Entry 7MQ1 (X-ray diffraction, 2.02 A resolution); this record covers chains A and B of the 3 polymer chains in the assembly.

Chain A (and B):
Molecule: Copper-sensing transcriptional repressor csoR
From: Streptococcus pneumoniae D39
Notes: chain B of this document is another copy of the same molecule, construct and numbering; everything in this record applies to it too
Reference sequence: A0A0B7LQC0 (A0A0B7LQC0_STREE); numbering as in UniProt (aligned over 2-85)
Amino-acid sequence (85 residues; row label = number of the first residue in the row):
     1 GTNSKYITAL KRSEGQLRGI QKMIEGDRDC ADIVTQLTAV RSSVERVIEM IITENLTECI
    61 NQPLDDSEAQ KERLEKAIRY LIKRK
Not modelled in the structure: 1-2, 84-85 (chain B: 84-85)
Construct notes: expression tag (1); engineered mutation Ala9 (Cys in A0A0B7LQC0)
Reported in the primary citation:
  - contacts within the chain: Arg28-Asp32 (salt bridge)

How chain A and chain B interact:
Contacting residue pairs (52; chain A residue first):
  Asn3(A) with Ile24(B)
  Ile7(A) with Glu25(B)
  Leu10(A) with Ile20(B), hydrophobic; Gln21(B); Ile24(B), hydrophobic; Leu37(B), hydrophobic
  Lys11(A) with Gln21(B), hydrogen bond
  Ser13(A) with Leu17(B)
  Glu14(A) with Glu14(B); Leu17(B); Arg18(B); Gln21(B), hydrogen bond
  Leu17(A) with Leu10(B), hydrophobic; Ser13(B); Glu14(B); Leu17(B), hydrophobic
  Arg18(A) with Glu14(B)
  Ile20(A) with Leu10(B), hydrophobic
  Gln21(A) with Ile7(B); Leu10(B); Lys11(B), hydrogen bond; Glu14(B), hydrogen bond
  Ile24(A) with Asn3(B); Tyr6(B), hydrophobic
  Cys30(A) with Ile51(B), hydrophobic; Asn55(B)
  Ala31(A) with Tyr80(B)
  Ile33(A) with Ile51(B), hydrophobic
  Val34(A) with Ile51(B), hydrophobic; Tyr80(B), hydrophobic
  Leu37(A) with Leu10(B), hydrophobic; Val44(B); Val47(B), hydrophobic; Ile48(B), hydrophobic; Ile51(B), hydrophobic
  Thr38(A) with Ile48(B)
  Arg41(A) with Arg41(B); Val44(B); Glu45(B), salt bridge
  Val44(A) with Leu37(B)
  Glu45(A) with Arg41(B), salt bridge
  Val47(A) with Leu37(B), hydrophobic
  Ile48(A) with Leu37(B), hydrophobic; Thr38(B); Arg41(B)
  Ile51(A) with Cys30(B), hydrophobic; Ile33(B), hydrophobic; Val34(B), hydrophobic; Leu37(B), hydrophobic
  Tyr80(A) with Ala31(B), hydrogen bond (side chain-backbone); Val34(B), hydrophobic; Thr35(B)
Also at the interface, not in a pair above, chain A (30 interface residues in all): Tyr6, Glu25, Thr35, Val40, Ile52, Asn55
Also at the interface, not in a pair above, chain B (30 interface residues in all): Val40, Ile52
The authors on this interface:
  - pairs named by the authors: Glu14(A)-Arg18(B), Arg18(A)-Glu14(B)

In short:
The chain A/chain B interface involves 30 residues from each chain, with 5 hydrogen bonds and 2 salt bridges.
Polar contacts include Arg41(A)-Glu45(B), Lys11(A)-Gln21(B) and Glu14(A)-Gln21(B). The authors report contacts
between Glu14(A) and Arg18(B) and Arg18(A) and Glu14(B). The paper reports contacts within the chain involving
Arg28(A) and Asp32(A).
Chain A and chain B are both Copper-sensing transcriptional repressor csoR (Streptococcus pneumoniae D39); the
structure, C9A Streptococcus pneumoniae CstR in the reduced state, space group C2, was determined by X-ray
diffraction, deposited together with 7MQ2 and 7MQ3.
